PDB entry 3OIW | X-ray diffraction, 1.30 A resolution | chain A

== Chain A ==
Protein: GTPase HRas
From: Homo sapiens
UniProt: P01112 (RASH_HUMAN); residue numbers follow UniProt; this construct covers 1-166
Chain sequence (166 residues; numbered 1 to 166; the number before each row is that of its first residue):
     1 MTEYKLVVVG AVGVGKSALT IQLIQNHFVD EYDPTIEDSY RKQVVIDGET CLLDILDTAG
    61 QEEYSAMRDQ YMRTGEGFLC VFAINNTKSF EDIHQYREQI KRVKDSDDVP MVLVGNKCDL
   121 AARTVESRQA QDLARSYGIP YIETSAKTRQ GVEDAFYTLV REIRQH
Construct notes: engineered mutation Val12 (Gly in P01112)
Swiss-Prot annotation at these positions:
  - region: His166 (Hypervariable region)
  - motif: Tyr32 to Tyr40 (Effector region)
  - binding site (GTP): Gly13 to Ala18, Val29 to Thr35, Ala59, Gly60, Asn116 to Asp119, Ser145 to Lys147
  - modified residue: Met1 (N-acetylmethionine), Thr2 (N-acetylthreonine), Cys118 (S-nitrosocysteine)
  - glycosylation: Thr35 (Microbial infection: O-linked (Glc) threonine)
  - natural variant: Val12 (G12V: In CSTLO, bladder carcinoma and CMEMS; this construct carries the variant), Gly13 (G13C: In CSTLO; G13D: In CSTLO; G13R: In SFM), Gln22 (Q22K: In CMEMS), Glu37 (E37EE: In CSTLO), Thr58 (T58I: In CSTLO), Gln61 (Q61K: In NMTC2; Q61L: In melanoma), Glu63 (E63K: In CMEMS), Ser89 (S89C: Found in a patient with severe fetal hydrops and pleural effusion; uncertain significance), Lys117 (K117R: In CSTLO), Ala146 (A146T: In CSTLO; A146V: In CSTLO)
  - mutagenesis: Ser17 (S17N: Dominant negative. Prevents PLCE1 EGF-induced recruitment to plasma membrane. No effect on subcellular location of isoform 2), Asn26 (N26G: Loss of interaction with PLCE1; when associated with V-12), Val29 (V29A: No effect on interaction with PLCE1; when associated with V-12), Tyr32 (Y32F: Loss of interaction and recruitment to plasma membrane of PLCE1; when associated with V-12), Pro34 (P34G: No effect on interaction with PLCE1; when associated with V-12), Thr35 (T35S: Loss of interaction with PLCE1; when associated with V-12), Glu37 (E37G: No effect on interaction with PLCE1; when associated with V-12), Asp38 (D38N: No effect on interaction with PLCE1; when associated with V-12), Ser39 (S39C: No effect on interaction with PLCE1; when associated with V-12), Ala59 (A59T: Loss of GTPase activity and creation of an autophosphorylation site), Gln61 (Q61I: Moderately increased transformation of cultured cell lines; Q61R: Promotes interaction with SHOC2 and PP1C; Q61V: Strongly increased transformation of cultured cell lines), Ala83 (A83T: GTP-binding activity reduced by factor of 30), 4 further mutagenesis entries in UniProt
Ion coordination: Mg2+: Ser17, Thr35 (together with GMP-PNP); Ca2+ site 1: Phe28, Asp30; Ca2+ site 2: Asp107, Tyr137 (together with acetate ion)
Residues lining bound ligands: GMP-PNP (GNP; phosphoaminophosphonic acid-guanylate ester): Ala11, Val12, Gly13, Val14, Gly15, Lys16, Ser17, Ala18, Phe28, Val29, Asp30, Glu31, Tyr32, Asp33, Pro34, Thr35, Thr58, Ala59, Gly60, Gln61, Asn116, Lys117, Asp119, Leu120, Ser145, Ala146, Lys147
Reported in the primary citation:
  - allosteric site: Arg68, Arg97
  - conformationally variable residues (loop rearrangement, order/disorder transition, side-chain flip): Tyr32, Gln61, Glu62, Met72, Val103
  - binding site for GMP-PNP: Tyr32
  - interface residues: Arg135

== Overview ==
Bound to chain A: GMP-PNP. Ser17 and Thr35 coordinate Mg2+. Phe28 and Asp30 coordinate Ca2+ site 1. Curated
annotation (UniProt) lists 22 GTP-binding residues and 17 mutagenesis sites. The paper reports a binding site
for GMP-PNP at Tyr32; the interface residue Arg135.
Chain A is GTPase HRas (Homo sapiens); the structure, H-RasG12V with allosteric switch in the "on" state, was
determined by X-ray diffraction together with 3OIU and 3OIV from the same study.
